Entry 1COV (X-ray diffraction, 3.50 A resolution); this record covers chains 3 and 4 of the 4 polymer chains in the assembly.

== Chain 3 ==
Molecule: Coxsackievirus coat protein
Organism: Human coxsackievirus B3
Reference sequence: Q66282 (POLG_CXB3W); residues 1-238 here correspond to UniProt positions 333-570 (UniProt number = residue number + 332)
Sequence (238 residues; each row starts with the number of its first residue):
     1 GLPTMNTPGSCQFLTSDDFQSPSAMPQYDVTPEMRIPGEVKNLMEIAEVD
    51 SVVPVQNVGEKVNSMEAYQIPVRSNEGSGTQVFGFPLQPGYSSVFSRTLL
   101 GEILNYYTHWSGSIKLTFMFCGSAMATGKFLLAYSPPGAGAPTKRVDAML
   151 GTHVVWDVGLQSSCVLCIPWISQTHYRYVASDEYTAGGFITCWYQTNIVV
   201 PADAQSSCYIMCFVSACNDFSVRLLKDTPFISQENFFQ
Sequence notes: conflict E234 (Gln566 in Q66282)
UniProt features mapped onto this chain:
  - region: F236 to Q238 (Amphipathic alpha-helix)

== Chain 4 ==
Molecule: Coxsackievirus coat protein
Organism: Human coxsackievirus B3
Reference sequence: Q66282 (POLG_CXB3W); residue numbers follow UniProt; this construct covers 2-69
Sequence (68 residues; each row starts with the number of its first residue):
     2 GAQVSTQKTGAHETGLNASGNSIIHYTNINYYKDAASNSANRQDFTQDPS
    52 KFTEPVKDIMIKSLPALN
Not modelled in the structure: 12-24
UniProt features mapped onto this chain:
  - site: N69 (Cleavage)
  - lipidation: G2 (N-myristoyl glycine)

== Interface between chain 3 and chain 4 ==
Pairs across the interface - 37 pairs, chain 3 then chain 4:
  S16(3) with R43(4)
  D18(3) with S40(4); A41(4), hydrogen bond (side chain-backbone); R43(4), salt bridge
  Q20(3) with N29(4); I30(4), hydrogen bond (side chain-backbone); N31(4), hydrogen bond; Y32(4), hydrogen bond (side chain-backbone); Y33(4); S38(4)
  S21(3) with S38(4), hydrogen bond (backbone-side chain)
  P22(3) with Y33(4), hydrophobic; S38(4)
  S23(3) with D35(4); S38(4), hydrogen bond (backbone-side chain)
  M25(3) with D35(4)
  P26(3) with D35(4)
  Q27(3) with D35(4), hydrogen bond (backbone-side chain)
  E39(3) with K52(4), hydrogen bond (backbone-side chain); F53(4)
  K41(3) with D45(4), salt bridge; T47(4)
  N42(3) with Q48(4)
  E45(3) with Q48(4); D49(4), hydrogen bond (side chain-backbone); P50(4); K52(4), salt bridge; F53(4)
  E48(3) with Q48(4); P50(4); T54(4)
  V49(3) with F53(4), hydrophobic; T54(4)
  L160(3) with L68(4)
  Q161(3) with P66(4); A67(4), hydrogen bond (side chain-backbone); L68(4), hydrogen bond (side chain-backbone)
Interface residues without a listed pair, chain 3 (22 interface residues in all): D17, F19, Y28, G38, V40
Interface residues without a listed pair, chain 4 (24 interface residues in all): K34, A37, N39

== Summary ==
The interface between chain 3 and chain 4 involves 22 residues on one side and 24 on the other; the contacts
include 11 hydrogen bonds and 3 salt bridges. Polar contacts include D18(3)-R43(4), K41(3)-D45(4) and
E45(3)-K52(4).
Here chain 3 is Coxsackievirus coat protein and chain 4 is Coxsackievirus coat protein, both from Human
coxsackievirus B3. Entry 1COV (Coxsackievirus B3 coat protein) was determined by X-ray diffraction.
